Entry 6M2Q (X-ray diffraction, 1.70 A resolution); this record covers chain A.

== Chain A ==
Name: 3C-like proteinase
Organism: Severe acute respiratory syndrome coronavirus 2
Notes: EC 3.4.22.69
UniProtKB: P0DTD1 (R1AB_SARS2); residues 1-306 here correspond to UniProt positions 3264-3569 (UniProt number = residue number + 3263)
Amino-acid sequence (306 residues; numbered 1 to 306; the number before each row is that of its first residue):
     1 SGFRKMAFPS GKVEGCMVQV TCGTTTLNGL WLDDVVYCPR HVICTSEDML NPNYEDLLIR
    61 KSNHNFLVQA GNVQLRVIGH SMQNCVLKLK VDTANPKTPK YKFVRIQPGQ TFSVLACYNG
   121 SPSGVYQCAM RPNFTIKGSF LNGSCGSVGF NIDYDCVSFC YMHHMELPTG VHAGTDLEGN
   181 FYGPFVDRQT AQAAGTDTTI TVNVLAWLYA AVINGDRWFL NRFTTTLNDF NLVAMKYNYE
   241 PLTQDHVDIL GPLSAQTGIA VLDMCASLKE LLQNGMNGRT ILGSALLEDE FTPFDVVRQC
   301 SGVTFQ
Unresolved in the structure: 306
UniProt features mapped onto this chain:
  - active site: His41 (For 3CL-PRO activity), Cys145 (Nucleophile)
  - site: Gln306 (Cleavage)
  - cross-link (Glycyl lysine isopeptide (Lys-Gly)): Lys5 (interchain with G-Cter in ubiquitin), Lys90 (interchain with G-Cter in ubiquitin)

== Overview ==
From UniProt: active-site residues His41 and Cys145.
Chain A is 3C-like proteinase (Severe acute respiratory syndrome coronavirus 2); the structure, SARS-CoV-2 3CL
protease (3CL pro) apo structure (space group C21), was determined by X-ray diffraction together with 6M2N
from the same study.
